Entry 6KGI (X-ray diffraction, 1.04 A resolution); this record covers chain B.

== Chain B ==
Molecule: E3 ubiquitin-protein ligase UBR1
Organism: Saccharomyces cerevisiae (strain ATCC 204508 / S288c)
Notes: EC 2.3.2.27; fragment: Ubr box
Reference sequence: P19812 (UBR1_YEAST); residue numbers follow UniProt; this construct covers 113-194
Sequence (86 residues; row label = number of the first residue in the row):
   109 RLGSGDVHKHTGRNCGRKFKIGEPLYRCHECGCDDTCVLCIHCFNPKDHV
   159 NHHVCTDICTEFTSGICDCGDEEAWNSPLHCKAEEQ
Sequence notes: expression tag (109-112)
Metal / ion sites: Zn2+ site 1: His-118, Cys-151, Cys-177, Cys-189; Zn2+ site 2: Cys-123, Cys-148, Cys-151, Cys-175; Zn2+ site 3: Cys-136, Cys-139, His-157, His-160
UniProt features mapped onto this chain:
  - zinc finger: Arg-121 to Gln-194 (UBR-type)
  - binding site (Zn(2+)): His-118, Cys-123, Cys-136, Cys-139, Cys-148, Cys-151, His-157, His-160, His-161, Cys-175, Cys-177, Cys-189
  - mutagenesis: Cys-145 to Val-146 (Abolished ability to degrade proteins with type-1 N-degrons without affecting ability to degrade proteins with type-2 N-degrons), His-161 (H161A: In DHHY mutant; abolished E3 ubiquitin protein ligase activity; when associated with A-933, A-1175 and A-1763), Gly-173 (G173R/D: Abolished ability to degrade proteins with type-1 N-degrons without affecting ability to degrade proteins with type-2 N-degrons), Asp-176 (D176N/E: Abolished ability to degrade proteins with type-1 N-degrons without affecting ability to degrade proteins with type-2 N-degrons)

== In short ==
His-118, Cys-151, Cys-177 and Cys-189 form the Zn2+ site 1. Cys-123, Cys-148, Cys-151 and Cys-175 coordinate
Zn2+ site 2. Curated annotation (UniProt) lists 12 Zn2+-binding residues and 5 mutagenesis sites.
Chain B is E3 ubiquitin-protein ligase UBR1 (Saccharomyces cerevisiae (strain ATCC 204508 / S288c)); the
structure, RLGS-yUbr1 Ubr box, was determined by X-ray diffraction (same publication as 6KGJ and 6LHN).
